6TWI - chains D and F of the 6 polymer chains in the assembly; structure by X-ray diffraction, 2.27 A resolution.

[Chain D (and F)]
Protein: Hemagglutinin HA2
From: Influenza A virus (A/harbour seal/Germany/1/2014(H10N7))
Notes: chain F of this document is another copy of the same molecule, construct and numbering; everything in this record applies to it too
UniProtKB: A0A0A7HR51 (A0A0A7HR51_9INFA); residues 1-176 here correspond to UniProt positions 333-508 (UniProt number = residue number + 332)
Sequence (177 residues; row label = number of the first residue in the row):
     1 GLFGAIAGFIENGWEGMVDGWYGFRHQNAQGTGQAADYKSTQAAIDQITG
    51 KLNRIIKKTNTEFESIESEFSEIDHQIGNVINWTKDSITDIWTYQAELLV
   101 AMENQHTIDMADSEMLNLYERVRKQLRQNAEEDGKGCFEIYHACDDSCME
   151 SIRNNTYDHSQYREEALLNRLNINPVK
Not modelled in the structure: 173-177
Disulfides: Cys144-Cys148
Covalent attachments: N-acetylglucosamine (NAG) linked to Asn82
Sequence notes: expression tag (177)
Metal / ion sites: Ca2+ site 1: Glu64 (together with N-acetylglucosamine) (shared with 1 residue of chain C; Asn79(F) of chain F); Ca2+ site 2: Asn79 (together with N-acetylglucosamine) (shared with 1 residue of chain A; 1 residue of chain B)

[Interface between chain D and chain F]
Residue-residue contacts - 51 pairs, chain D then chain F:
  Phe3(D) - Leu2(F)
  Phe3(D) - Phe3(F)  hydrophobic
  Arg54(D) - Leu98(F)
  Thr59(D) - Asp90(F)  hydrogen bond
  Thr61(D) - Asp86(F)
  Thr61(D) - Asp90(F)  hydrogen bond
  Phe63(D) - Trp83(F)
  Phe63(D) - Asp86(F)
  Phe63(D) - Ser87(F)
  Phe63(D) - Asp90(F)
  Glu64(D) - Trp83(F)
  Ile66(D) - Asn79(F)
  Ile66(D) - Trp83(F)  hydrophobic
  Ile73(D) - Gln76(F)
  Ile77(D) - Ile77(F)  hydrophobic
  Ile81(D) - Val80(F)  hydrophobic
  Thr84(D) - Thr84(F)
  Lys85(D) - Trp83(F)
  Ile88(D) - Ile88(F)  hydrophobic
  Ile88(D) - Ile91(F)  hydrophobic
  Ile91(D) - Ile91(F)  hydrophobic
  Trp92(D) - Asp90(F)
  Trp92(D) - Ile91(F)
  Trp92(D) - Tyr94(F)  hydrophobic
  Gln95(D) - Tyr94(F)
  Gln95(D) - Gln95(F)  hydrogen bond
  Gln95(D) - Leu98(F)
  Leu99(D) - Tyr94(F)
  Leu99(D) - Leu98(F)  hydrophobic
  His106(D) - Gln105(F)
  Met110(D) - Leu2(F)  hydrophobic
  Ser113(D) - Leu2(F)
  Asn117(D) - Gly1(F)  hydrogen bond (side chain-backbone)
  Asn117(D) - Leu2(F)
  Asn117(D) - Gly4(F)
  Arg123(D) - Glu132(F)  salt bridge
  Lys124(D) - Tyr119(F)
  Lys124(D) - Glu132(F)
  Lys124(D) - Gly134(F)
  Arg127(D) - Glu131(F)  salt bridge
  Arg127(D) - Glu132(F)
  Arg127(D) - Glu139(F)  salt bridge
  Arg127(D) - Tyr141(F)  hydrogen bond
  Gln128(D) - Glu131(F)
  Gln128(D) - Arg170(F)  hydrogen bond
  Arg163(D) - Glu131(F)  salt bridge
  Arg163(D) - Tyr141(F)
  Arg163(D) - Arg170(F)  hydrogen bond (side chain-backbone)
  Leu167(D) - Arg170(F)
  Leu167(D) - Leu171(F)
  Leu171(D) - Leu171(F)  hydrophobic
Interface residues without a listed pair, chain D (31 interface residues in all): Glu62, Met102, Asp109
Interface residues without a listed pair, chain F (32 interface residues in all): Phe9, Ala101, Met102, Asp109, Asp133

[In short]
The interface between chain D and chain F involves 31 residues on one side and 32 on the other, with 7
hydrogen bonds and 4 salt bridges. Among the polar pairs are Arg123(D)-Glu132(F), Arg127(D)-Glu131(F) and
Arg127(D)-Glu139(F). Covalently linked N-acetylglucosamine: at Asn82(D).
Both chains are Hemagglutinin HA2 (Influenza A virus (A/harbour seal/Germany/1/2014(H10N7))). Entry 6TWI
(Crystal structure of the haemagglutinin mutant (Gln226Leu, Gly228Ser) from an H10N7 seal influenza virus
isolated in ...) was determined by X-ray diffraction (same publication as 6TJW, 6TJY, 6TVA, 6TVB, 6TVC, 6TVD
and 9 further entries).
